3NV8 - chains A and B; structure by X-ray diffraction, 2.25 A resolution.

[Chain A (and B)]
Molecule: Probable 3-deoxy-D-arabino-heptulosonate 7-phosphate synthase AroG
Organism: Mycobacterium tuberculosis
Notes: EC 2.5.1.54; chain B of this document is another copy of the same molecule, construct and numbering; everything in this record applies to it too
Reference sequence: O53512 (O53512_MYCTU); numbering as in UniProt (aligned over 1-462)
Chain sequence (464 residues; row label = number of the first residue in the row; numbers below 1 keep their minus sign (Gly-1 is residue -1)):
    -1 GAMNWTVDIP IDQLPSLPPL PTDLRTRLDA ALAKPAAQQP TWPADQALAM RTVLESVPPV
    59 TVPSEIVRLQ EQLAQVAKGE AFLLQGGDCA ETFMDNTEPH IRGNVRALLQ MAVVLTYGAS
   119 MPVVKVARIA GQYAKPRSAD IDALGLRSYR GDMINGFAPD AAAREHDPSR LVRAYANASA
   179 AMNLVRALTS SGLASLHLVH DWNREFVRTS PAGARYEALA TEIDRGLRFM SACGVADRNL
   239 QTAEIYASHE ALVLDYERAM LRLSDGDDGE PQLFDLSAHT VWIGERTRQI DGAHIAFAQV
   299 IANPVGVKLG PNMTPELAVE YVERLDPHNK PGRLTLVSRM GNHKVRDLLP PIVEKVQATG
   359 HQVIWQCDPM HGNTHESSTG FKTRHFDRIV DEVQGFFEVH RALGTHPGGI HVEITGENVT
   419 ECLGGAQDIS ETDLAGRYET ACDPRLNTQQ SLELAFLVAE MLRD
Not modelled in the structure: -1 to 0 (chain B: fully traced)
Construct notes: expression tag (-1 to 0)
Ion coordination: Mn2+: Cys87, His369, Glu411, Asp441
Small-molecule neighbours: phosphoenolpyruvate (PEP): Arg126, Glu248, Trp280, Gly282, Glu283, Arg284, Lys306, Arg337, Asp366, His369, His409, Glu411
Curated features (UniProtKB/Swiss-Prot):
  - binding site (Mn(2+)): Cys87, His369, Glu411, Asp441
  - binding site (phosphoenolpyruvate): Arg126, Glu283, Arg284, Lys306, Arg337
From the paper describing this entry:
  - contacts within the chain: Glu96-Arg100 (salt bridge)
  - allosteric site: Arg171, Leu194
  - mutagenesis - L194A: decreased catalytic activity

[Interface between chain A and chain B]
Pairs across the interface (80):
  Asn2(A) - Asp10(B)
  Trp3(A) - Pro8(B)
  Trp3(A) - Ile9(B)  hydrogen bond (backbone-backbone)
  Trp3(A) - Asp10(B)
  Thr4(A) - Ile7(B)
  Thr4(A) - Pro8(B)
  Val5(A) - Val5(B)
  Val5(A) - Asp6(B)
  Val5(A) - Ile7(B)  hydrogen bond (backbone-backbone)
  Val5(A) - Ile9(B)  hydrophobic
  Val5(A) - Ala47(B)  hydrophobic
  Asp6(A) - Thr4(B)
  Asp6(A) - Val5(B)
  Asp6(A) - Asp6(B)
  Asp6(A) - Ser167(B)
  Ile7(A) - Thr4(B)
  Ile7(A) - Val5(B)  hydrogen bond (backbone-backbone)
  Ile7(A) - Ile7(B)  hydrophobic
  Ile7(A) - Met48(B)  hydrophobic
  Ile7(A) - Val170(B)  hydrophobic
  Ile7(A) - Arg171(B)
  Pro8(A) - Trp3(B)
  Pro8(A) - Ser167(B)
  Pro8(A) - Arg171(B)
  Ile9(A) - Trp3(B)  hydrogen bond (backbone-backbone)
  Ile9(A) - Thr4(B)
  Ile9(A) - Val5(B)  hydrophobic
  Asp10(A) - Phe91(B)
  Asp10(A) - Arg171(B)  salt bridge
  Gln11(A) - Trp3(B)
  Leu12(A) - Phe91(B)
  Pro13(A) - Met92(B)
  Leu15(A) - Pro97(B)
  Gln44(A) - Met1(B)
  Ala47(A) - Trp3(B)  hydrophobic
  Met48(A) - Ala0(B)  hydrophobic
  Val51(A) - Trp3(B)  hydrophobic
  Ser54(A) - Thr95(B)
  Pro56(A) - Asn94(B)
  Pro56(A) - Ala178(B)
  Pro57(A) - Asn181(B)
  Val58(A) - Asn181(B)  hydrogen bond (backbone-side chain)
  Val60(A) - Leu182(B)  hydrophobic
  Ser62(A) - Ser189(B)
  Glu63(A) - Ala185(B)
  Met92(A) - Gln11(B)
  Asn94(A) - Pro56(B)
  Thr95(A) - Ser54(B)
  Glu96(A) - Pro57(B)
  Ile99(A) - Pro56(B)  hydrophobic
  Asp165(A) - Gly-1(B)  hydrogen bond (side chain-backbone)
  Asp165(A) - Ala0(B)  hydrogen bond (side chain-backbone)
  Pro166(A) - Ala0(B)  hydrophobic
  Ser167(A) - Gly-1(B)  hydrogen bond (side chain-backbone)
  Ser167(A) - Ala0(B)
  Ser167(A) - Thr4(B)
  Ser167(A) - Val5(B)
  Arg171(A) - Val5(B)
  Arg171(A) - Asp6(B)
  Tyr173(A) - Ala178(B)
  Ser177(A) - Ala178(B)
  Ser177(A) - Asn181(B)
  Ala178(A) - Pro56(B)
  Ala178(A) - Tyr173(B)
  Ala178(A) - Ser177(B)
  Met180(A) - Asn181(B)
  Asn181(A) - Pro57(B)  hydrogen bond (side chain-backbone)
  Asn181(A) - Val58(B)  hydrogen bond (side chain-backbone)
  Asn181(A) - Ser177(B)
  Asn181(A) - Met180(B)
  Asn181(A) - Asn181(B)  hydrogen bond (backbone-side chain)
  Asn181(A) - Arg184(B)  hydrogen bond
  Leu182(A) - Val60(B)  hydrophobic
  Arg184(A) - Asn181(B)  hydrogen bond
  Arg184(A) - Arg184(B)
  Arg184(A) - Ala185(B)
  Ala185(A) - Val60(B)  hydrophobic
  Ala185(A) - Glu63(B)
  Ala185(A) - Arg184(B)
  Ser189(A) - Ser62(B)
Interface residues without a listed pair, chain A (43 interface residues in all): Ser188
Interface residues without a listed pair, chain B (42 interface residues in all): Val51, Glu96, Ile99, Asp165
From the paper, about this interface:
  - specific contacts: Arg171(B)-Asp10(A) (salt bridge)

[In short]
43 residues of chain A and 42 residues of chain B are in contact, with 13 hydrogen bonds and 1 salt bridge.
Among the polar pairs are Asp10(A)-Arg171(B), Val58(A)-Asn181(B) and Asp165(A)-Gly-1(B). The paper describes a
salt bridge between Arg171(B) and Asp10(A). From the paper: L194A of chain A reduces catalytic activity; an
allosteric site at Arg171(A) and Leu194(A).
Both chains are Probable 3-deoxy-D-arabino-heptulosonate 7-phosphate synthase AroG (Mycobacterium
tuberculosis). Entry 3NV8 (The structure of 3-deoxy-d-arabino-heptulosonate 7-phosphate synthase in complex
with phosphoenol pyruvate and manganese (thesit-free)) was determined by X-ray diffraction, deposited together
with 3KGF, 3NUD and 3NUE.
